PDB entry 7TE1 | X-ray diffraction, 3.50 A resolution | chains F and L of the 6 polymer chains in the assembly

== Chain F (and L) ==
Protein: Ab17 light chain
From: Homo sapiens
Notes: chain L of this document is another copy of the same molecule, construct and numbering; everything in this record applies to it too
Sequence (214 residues; each row starts with the number of its first residue):
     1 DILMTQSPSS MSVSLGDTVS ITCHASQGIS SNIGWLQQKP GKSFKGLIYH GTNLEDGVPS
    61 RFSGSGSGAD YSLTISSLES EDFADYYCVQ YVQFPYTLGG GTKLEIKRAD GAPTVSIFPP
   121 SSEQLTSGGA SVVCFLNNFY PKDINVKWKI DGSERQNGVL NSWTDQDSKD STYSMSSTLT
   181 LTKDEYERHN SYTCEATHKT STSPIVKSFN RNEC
Disordered / not traced: 211-214 (chain L: 156-158, 179-182, 188-191, 208-214)
Disulfide bonds: Cys23-Cys88, Cys134-Cys194

== Chain F / chain L interface ==
Contacting residue pairs (10):
  Leu15(F) with Ala109(L); Asp170(L)
  Ser80(F) with Lys169(L); Asp170(L)
  Arg108(F) with Leu15(L)
  Asn138(F) with Glu79(L)
  Lys169(F) with Ser80(L)
  Asp170(F) with Glu79(L); Ser80(L)
  Ser171(F) with Leu15(L)
Other interface residues (no listed pair), chain F (10 interface residues in all): Gly16, Leu78, Ala109
Other interface residues (no listed pair), chain L (9 interface residues in all): Gly16, Leu78, Arg108

== Overview ==
Chain F and chain L form an interface of 10 and 9 residues respectively.
Both chains are Ab17 light chain (Homo sapiens). Entry 7TE1 (SARS-CoV-2 Receptor Binding Domain in Complex
with Ab17) was determined by X-ray diffraction.
